9F5Z - chains 1F and 1L of the 20 polymer chains in the assembly; structure by electron microscopy, 2.39 A resolution.

== Chain 1F ==
Protein: Cytochrome c1
From: Chlamydomonas reinhardtii
Notes: EC 1.10.2.2
UniProtKB: Q9FQ96 (Q9FQ96_CHLRE); residues 1-314 here = UniProt positions 1-314
Amino-acid sequence (314 residues; row label = number of the first residue in the row):
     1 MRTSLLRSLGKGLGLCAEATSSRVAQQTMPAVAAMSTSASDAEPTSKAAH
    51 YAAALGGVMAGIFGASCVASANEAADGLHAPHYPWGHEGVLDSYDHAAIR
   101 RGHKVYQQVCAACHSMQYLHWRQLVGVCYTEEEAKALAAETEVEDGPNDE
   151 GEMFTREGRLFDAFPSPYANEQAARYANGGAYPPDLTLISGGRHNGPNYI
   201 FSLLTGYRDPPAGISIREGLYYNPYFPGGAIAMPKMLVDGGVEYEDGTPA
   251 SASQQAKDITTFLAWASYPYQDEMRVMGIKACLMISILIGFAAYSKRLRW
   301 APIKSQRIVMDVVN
Unresolved in the structure: 1-71
Metal / ion sites: heme c Fe near His-114 (its only coordinating residue here)
Ligand contacts:
  - heme c (HEC): Val-105, Val-109, Cys-110, Cys-113, His-114, Asn-178, Ala-181, Tyr-182, Pro-183, Pro-184, Leu-186, Ile-189, Arg-193, Tyr-199, Ile-200, Leu-203, Leu-204, Phe-226, Pro-227, Ala-230, Ile-231, Ala-232, Met-233, Pro-234, Met-236, Ile-259
  - phosphatidylethanolamine (PTY): Val-276, Met-277, Lys-280, Ala-281, Met-284, Ile-285

== Chain 1L ==
Protein: Mitochondrial ubiquinol-cytochrome c oxidoreductase subunit 8
From: Chlamydomonas reinhardtii
Notes: EC 1.10.2.2
UniProtKB: A8J7I9 (A8J7I9_CHLRE); residues 1-73 here = UniProt positions 1-73
Amino-acid sequence (73 residues; row label = number of the first residue in the row):
     1 MAPRQNIPLREILYQLSPYQQDVIRQTFTNAPKTFLRFFKEKGVGLATFG
    51 VLFFGIKGYTEHEMHQERLAERY
Unresolved in the structure: 1-3

== Chain 1F / chain 1L interface ==
Residue-residue contacts (31):
  Asn-72(1F) with Arg-68(1L); Glu-71(1L)
  Glu-73(1F) with Arg-68(1L); Arg-72(1L), salt bridge
  Asp-76(1F) with Arg-68(1L), salt bridge
  Tyr-294(1F) with Val-23(1L); Ile-24(1L), hydrophobic
  Arg-297(1F) with Val-23(1L), hydrogen bond (side chain-backbone); Ile-24(1L); Thr-27(1L)
  Leu-298(1F) with Pro-18(1L); Tyr-19(1L), hydrophobic; Val-23(1L)
  Ala-301(1F) with Gln-21(1L)
  Pro-302(1F) with Gln-15(1L); Leu-16(1L); Pro-18(1L)
  Ser-305(1F) with Gln-21(1L), hydrogen bond
  Gln-306(1F) with Leu-13(1L); Tyr-14(1L); Gln-15(1L), hydrogen bond
  Arg-307(1F) with Ile-12(1L); Leu-13(1L); Tyr-14(1L), hydrogen bond (backbone-backbone)
  Ile-308(1F) with Glu-11(1L); Ile-12(1L); Leu-13(1L), hydrophobic
  Val-309(1F) with Glu-11(1L); Ile-12(1L), hydrogen bond (backbone-backbone)
  Met-310(1F) with Arg-10(1L); Glu-11(1L)
Other interface residues (no listed pair), chain 1F (16 interface residues in all): Ile-303, Asp-311
Other interface residues (no listed pair), chain 1L (18 interface residues in all): Leu-9, Arg-25

== Overview ==
The interface between chain 1F and chain 1L involves 16 residues on one side and 18 on the other, with 5
hydrogen bonds and 2 salt bridges. Polar pairs include Glu-73(1F)/Arg-72(1L), Asp-76(1F)/Arg-68(1L) and
Arg-297(1F)/Val-23(1L). Bound to chain 1F: heme c and phosphatidylethanolamine.
Here chain 1F is Cytochrome c1 and chain 1L is Mitochondrial ubiquinol-cytochrome c oxidoreductase subunit 8,
both from Chlamydomonas reinhardtii. Entry 9F5Z (Structure of the Chlamydomonas reinhardtii respiratory
complex III from respiratory supercomplex) was determined by electron microscopy, deposited together with
9F5X, 9F5Y, 9F60, 9F61 and 9F62.
